PDB entry 8EUP | electron microscopy, 3.10 A resolution | chains 1 and F of the 40 polymer chains in the assembly

[Chain 1]
Molecule: 3497-nt RNA strand
Organism: Schizosaccharomyces pombe
Sequence (3497 nucleotides; row label = number of the first residue in the row):
     1 AUUUGACCUC AAAUCAGGUA GGACUACGCG CUGAACUUAA GCAUAUCAAU AAGCGCAGGA
    61 AAAGAAAAUA ACCAUGAUUC CCUCAGUAAC GGCGAGUGAA GCGGGAAAAG CUCAAAUUUG
   121 AAAUCUGGCA ACAUUUCUUU UGUUGUCCGA GUUGUAAUUU CAAGAAGCUG CUUUGAGUGU
   181 AGACGAUCGG UCUAAGUUCC UUGGAACAGG ACGUCAGAGA GGGUGAGAAC CCCGUCUUUG
   241 GUCGAUUGGA UAUGCCAUAU AAAGCGCUUU CGAAGAGUCG AGUUGUUUGG GAAUGCAGCU
   301 CUAAAUGGGU GGUAAAUUUC AUCUAAAGCU AAAUAUUGGC GAGAGACCGA UAGCGAACAA
   361 GUAGAGUGAU CGAAAGAUGA AAAGAACUUU GAAAAGAGAG UUAAAUAGUA CGUGAAAUUG
   421 CUGAAAGGGA AGCAUUGGAA AUCAGUCUUA CCUGGGUGAG AUCAGUAGUC UCUUCGCGAG
   481 ACUAUGCACU CUGAACCUGU GGUAGGUCAG CAUCAGUUUU CGGGGGCGGA AAAAGAAUAA
   541 GGGAAGGUGG CUUUCCGGGU UCUGCCUGGG GAGUGUUUAU AGCCCUUGUU GUAAUACGUC
   601 CACUGGGGAC UGAGGACUGC GGCUUCGUGC CAAGGAUGCU GACAUAAUGG UUUUCAAUGG
   661 CCCGUCUUGA AACACGGACC AAGGAGUCUA GCAUCUAUGC GAGUGUUUGG GUGAUGAAAA
   721 CCCAUCCGCG AAAUGAAAGU GAAUGCAGGU GGGAACGCCC UUGUGGCGUG CACCAUCGAC
   781 CGACCCGGAA GUUUGUCAAU GGAAGGGUUU GAGUAAGAGC AUAGCUGUUG GGACCCGAAA
   841 GAUGGUGAAC UAUGCCUGAA UAGGGUGAAG CCAGAGGAAA CUCUGGUGGA GGCUCGUAGA
   901 GAUUCUGACG UGCAAAUCGA UCUUCAAAUU UGGGUAUAGG GGCGAAAGAC UAAUCGAACC
   961 AUCUAGUAGC UGGUUCCUGC CGAAGUUUCC CUCAGGAUAG CAGAAACUCA GAUCAGUUUU
  1021 AUGAGGUAAA GCGAAUGAUU AGAGGUCUUG GGGAAGGAAU UUCCUCAACC UAUUCUCAAA
  1081 CUUUAAAUAU GUAAGACGCC CUUGUCGCUU AAUUGGACGU GGGCCAUCGA AUGAGAGUUU
  1141 CUAGUGGGCC AUUUUUGGUA AGCAGAACUG GCGAUGCGGG AUGAACCGAA CGUGAGGUUA
  1201 AGGUGCCGGA AUGUACGCUC AUCAGACACC AGAAAAGGUG UUAGUUCAUC UAGACAGCAG
  1261 GACGGUGGCC AUGGAAGUCG GAAUCCGCUA AGGAGUGUGU AACAACUCAC CUGCCGAAUG
  1321 AACUAGCCCU GAAAAUGGAU GGCGCUUAAG CGUACUACCC AUACCUCACC GUCUGGGUUA
  1381 GCUUUGAGAA GCUCAGACGA GUAGGCAGGC GUGGAGGUUU GUGACGAAGC CUUGGGCGUG
  1441 AGCCUGGGUC GAACAGCCUC UAGUGCAGAU CUUGGUGGAA GUAGCAAAUA UUCAAAUGAG
  1501 AACUUUGAAG ACUGAAGUGG GGAAAGGUUC CAUGUGAACA GCAGUUGGAC AUGGGUUAGU
  1561 CGAUCCUAAG AGAUAGGGAA GCUCCGUAUG AAAGUUGCAC GAUUUUUCGU GCCUCCUAUC
  1621 GAAAGGGAAU CCGGUUAAUA UUCCGGAACC AGAAGGUGGA AUCAACACGG CAACGUAAAU
  1681 GAAGUUGGAG ACGUCGGCGG GAGCCCUGGG AAGAGUUCUC UUUUCUUUUU AACAAACCAU
  1741 UGAACUACCC UGAAAUCGGU UUAUCCGGAG CUAGGGUAUG GUGUUUGGAA GAGUUCAGCG
  1801 CCUCAUGCUG AAUCCGGUGC GCUCUCGACG GCCCUUGAAA AUCCAACGGA AGAAUGGACC
  1861 UUCGGGUCCU UGUUUUCACA UCUGGUCGUA CUCAUAACCG CAGCAGGUCU CCAAGGUGAA
  1921 CAGCCUCUAG UUGAUAGAAC AAUGUAGAUA AGGGAAGUCG GCAAAAUGGA UCCGUAACUU
  1981 CGGGAUAAGG AUUGGCUCUA AGGGUUGGGU ACGUUGGGCC UUGGAACCUG AACGGUUGCU
  2041 GGACUGAGCG UGGACCGAUG UCUUUUCUCG CCUUUCGGGG UGAGAAGGGA UGUUGGACCU
  2101 GCUUGGACCU UGGCGGCCGG GAAGUCCUUG GUCGGGCUUU UCUCCUUCUC GGGGAUUAUG
  2161 CUCUUACUGG CGUACGUUUA ACAACCAACU UAGAACUGGU ACGGACAAGG GGAAUCUGAC
  2221 UGUCUAAUUA AAACAUAGCA UUGCGAUGGC CAGAAAGUGG UGUUGACGCA AUGUGAUUUC
  2281 UGCCCAGUGC UCUGAAUGUC AAAGUGAAGA AAUUCAACCA AGCGCGGGUA AACGGCGGGA
  2341 GUAACUAUGA CUCUCUUAAG GUAGCCAAAU GCCUCGUCAU CUAACUAGUG ACGCGCAUGA
  2401 AUGGAUUAAC GAGAUUCCCA CUGUCCCUAU CUACUAUCUA GCGAAACCAC AGCCUGGGGA
  2461 ACGGGCCAGG CAAAAUCAGC GGGGAAAGAA GACCCUGUUG AGCUUGACUC UAGUUUGACA
  2521 UUGUGAAGAG ACAUAGAGGG UGUAGGAUAA GUGGGAGUAU GUUUCGGCAU ACGCCGGUGA
  2581 AAUACCACUA CCUUUAUCGU UUCUUUACUU AAUCAAUGAA GCGGAAUUGG GAUUUAUUUC
  2641 CCAUAUUCUA GCGUUAAAGU UUCUUCGCGA ACUGAUCCGC GUUGAUGACA UUGUCAGGUG
  2701 GGGAGUUUGG CUGGGGCGGC ACAUCUGUUA AAAGAUAACG CAGGUGUCCU AAGGGGGACU
  2761 CAUCGAGAAC AGAAAUCUCG AGUAGAAUAA AAGGGUAAAA GUCCCCUUGA UUUUGAUUUU
  2821 CAGUGUGAAU ACAAACCAUG AAAGUGUGGC CUAUCGAUCC UUUGUUCCCU CGAAAUUUGA
  2881 GGACAGAGGU GCCAGAAAAG UUACCACAGG GAUAACUGGC UUGUGGCAGC CAAGCGUUCA
  2941 UAGCGACGUU GCUUUUUGAU UCUUCGAUGU CGGCUCUUCC UAUCAUACCG AAGCAGAAUU
  3001 CGGUAAGCGU UGGAUUGUUC ACCCACUAAU AGGGAACGUG AGCUGGGUUU AGACCGUCGU
  3061 GAGACAGGUU AGUUUUACCC UACUGAUGAA GUGUCGUCGC AAUGGUAAUU CAACUUAGUA
  3121 CGAGAGGAAC CGUUGAUUCA GAUCAUUGGU AUUUGCGGCU GCCUGACAAG GCAAUGCCGC
  3181 GGAGCUAUCA UCUGCCGGAU AACGGCUGAA CGCCUCUAAG CCAGAAUCCG UGCCAGAAAG
  3241 CGACGAUUUU UUGGUCCGCA UGAUUUAUAU GUAUAAAAAU AGAGGUAGGA CUUGUUCCUA
  3301 CUCUCCUGUA UCGUAGAAGA UGGGCGAUGG UUGAUGAAAC GGAAGUGUUU UAUUGACUUG
  3361 UCCAUGAAAU UCCAUUGAAA UCUUGUGCGG AAUCGAAUCC AUUGCAUACG ACUUUAAUGU
  3421 GGAACGGGGU AUUGUAAGCA GUAGAGUAGC CUUGUUGUUA CGAUCUGCUG AGAUUAAGCC
  3481 UUUGUUCCCA AGAUUUG
Not modelled in the structure: 1-2, 37-47, 92-95, 288-293, 313-318, 474-476, 552-573, 625-627, 733-747, 780-815, 848-956, 991-994, 1024-1089, 1095-1129, 1227-1234, 1250-1317, 1332-1340, 1486-1934, 1939-2436, 2474-3093, 3159-3176, 3249-3268, 3290-3297, 3376-3394, 3435-3470

[Chain F]
Name: 60S ribosomal protein L7-B
Organism: Schizosaccharomyces pombe
Reference sequence: P25457 (RL7B_SCHPO); residues 1-250 here = UniProt positions 1-250
Sequence (250 residues; row label = number of the first residue in the row):
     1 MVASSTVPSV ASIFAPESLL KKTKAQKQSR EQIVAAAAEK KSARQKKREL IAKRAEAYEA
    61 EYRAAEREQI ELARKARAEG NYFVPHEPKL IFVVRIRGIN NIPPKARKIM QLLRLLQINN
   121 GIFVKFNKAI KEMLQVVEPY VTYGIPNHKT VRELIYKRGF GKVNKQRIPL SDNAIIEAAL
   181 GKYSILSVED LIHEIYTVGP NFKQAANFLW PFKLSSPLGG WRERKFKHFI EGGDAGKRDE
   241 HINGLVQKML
Not modelled in the structure: 1-11

[Chain 1 / chain F interface]
Pairs across the interface (109; chain 1 residue first):
  U518(1) / Lys-157(F)  salt bridge to the phosphate
  U518(1) / Arg-158(F)  salt bridge to the phosphate
  U519(1) / Leu-218(F)  phosphate contact
  C527(1) / Arg-67(F)  hydrogen bond to the sugar
  C527(1) / Ile-70(F)  sugar contact
  G528(1) / Arg-67(F)  salt bridge to the phosphate
  G528(1) / Ile-70(F)  sugar contact
  G528(1) / Arg-74(F)  salt bridge to the phosphate
  G529(1) / Arg-74(F)  salt bridge to the phosphate
  G529(1) / Arg-77(F)  salt bridge to the phosphate
  A530(1) / Arg-77(F)  salt bridge to the phosphate
  A531(1) / Arg-74(F)  hydrogen bond to the base
  A531(1) / Arg-77(F)  salt bridge to the phosphate
  U599(1) / Asn-147(F)  phosphate contact
  C600(1) / Asn-147(F)  phosphate contact
  C600(1) / Lys-149(F)  phosphate contact
  C600(1) / Gln-247(F)  hydrogen bond to the phosphate
  C601(1) / Lys-149(F)  salt bridge to the phosphate
  A602(1) / Arg-152(F)  hydrogen bond to the base
  C620(1) / Arg-44(F)  salt bridge to the phosphate
  C620(1) / Asp-172(F)  hydrogen bond to the sugar
  G621(1) / Arg-44(F)  salt bridge to the phosphate
  G621(1) / Arg-48(F)  phosphate contact
  G622(1) / Arg-48(F)  salt bridge to the phosphate
  A1015(1) / Lys-108(F)  phosphate contact
  A1015(1) / Leu-112(F)  base contact
  G1016(1) / Pro-104(F)  base contact
  G1016(1) / Lys-108(F)  salt bridge to the phosphate
  U1017(1) / Lys-105(F)  salt bridge to the phosphate
  U1017(1) / Lys-108(F)  sugar contact
  U1017(1) / Ile-109(F)  sugar contact
  U1017(1) / Leu-112(F)  base contact
  U1018(1) / Lys-105(F)  salt bridge to the phosphate
  U1018(1) / Ala-129(F)  hydrogen bond to the sugar
  U1018(1) / Glu-132(F)  phosphate contact
  U1018(1) / Met-133(F)  sugar contact
  U1019(1) / Lys-128(F)  hydrogen bond to the sugar
  U1019(1) / Ala-129(F)  sugar contact
  U1019(1) / Glu-132(F)  phosphate contact
  U1020(1) / Lys-128(F)  sugar contact
  U1020(1) / Glu-132(F)  phosphate contact
  U1132(1) / Leu-112(F)  hydrogen bond to the sugar
  U1132(1) / Leu-113(F)  sugar contact
  U1132(1) / Lys-203(F)  salt bridge to the phosphate
  G1133(1) / Leu-112(F)  sugar contact
  G1133(1) / Arg-114(F)  salt bridge to the phosphate
  G1133(1) / Asn-207(F)  phosphate contact
  A1134(1) / Arg-114(F)  phosphate contact
  A1134(1) / Lys-162(F)  salt bridge to the phosphate
  A1134(1) / Asn-207(F)  hydrogen bond to the phosphate
  G1171(1) / Asn-101(F)  sugar contact
  G1188(1) / Arg-97(F)  salt bridge to the phosphate
  G1188(1) / Phe-226(F)  phosphate contact
  A1189(1) / Ile-96(F)  phosphate contact
  A1189(1) / Arg-97(F)  salt bridge to the phosphate
  A1189(1) / Gly-98(F)  phosphate contact
  A1189(1) / Asn-100(F)  hydrogen bond to the base
  A1189(1) / Asn-101(F)  base contact
  A1189(1) / Ile-118(F)  phosphate contact
  A1189(1) / Phe-226(F)  phosphate contact
  A1190(1) / Gly-98(F)  phosphate contact
  A1190(1) / Ile-99(F)  hydrogen bond to the phosphate
  A1190(1) / Asn-100(F)  hydrogen bond to the sugar
  A1190(1) / Ile-118(F)  phosphate contact
  G1197(1) / Ser-215(F)  hydrogen bond to the base
  U1198(1) / Ser-216(F)  hydrogen bond to the sugar
  U1198(1) / Pro-217(F)  hydrogen bond to the sugar
  U1198(1) / Leu-218(F)  sugar contact
  U1198(1) / Gly-219(F)  phosphate contact
  U1199(1) / Ser-216(F)  sugar contact
  U1199(1) / Pro-217(F)  phosphate contact
  U1199(1) / Gly-219(F)  hydrogen bond to the phosphate
  U1199(1) / Gly-220(F)  hydrogen bond to the phosphate
  U1199(1) / Trp-221(F)  sugar contact
  A1200(1) / Trp-221(F)  hydrogen bond to the phosphate
  A1200(1) / Arg-222(F)  phosphate contact
  A1200(1) / Lys-225(F)  phosphate contact
  A1200(1) / Phe-226(F)  sugar contact
  A1201(1) / Glu-223(F)  phosphate contact
  A1201(1) / Arg-224(F)  phosphate contact
  A1201(1) / Lys-225(F)  hydrogen bond to the phosphate
  G1202(1) / Arg-224(F)  salt bridge to the phosphate
  C1355(1) / Glu-223(F)  phosphate contact
  A1363(1) / Ile-118(F)  sugar contact
  A1363(1) / Ser-216(F)  base contact
  C1364(1) / Gln-117(F)  phosphate contact
  C1364(1) / Ile-118(F)  sugar contact
  C1364(1) / Asn-119(F)  sugar contact
  C1364(1) / Leu-214(F)  hydrogen bond to the sugar
  C1364(1) / Ser-215(F)  hydrogen bond to the base
  C1364(1) / Ser-216(F)  hydrogen bond to the base
  C1365(1) / Gln-117(F)  phosphate contact
  C1365(1) / Arg-158(F)  hydrogen bond to the sugar
  C1365(1) / Lys-213(F)  salt bridge to the phosphate
  C1365(1) / Leu-214(F)  sugar contact
  C1365(1) / Ser-215(F)  sugar contact
  U1366(1) / Arg-167(F)  salt bridge to the phosphate
  U1366(1) / Lys-213(F)  phosphate contact
  A1380(1) / Ser-18(F)  sugar contact
  A1380(1) / Lys-21(F)  base contact
  A1380(1) / Lys-22(F)  phosphate contact
  G1381(1) / Lys-22(F)  phosphate contact
  C1382(1) / Lys-22(F)  sugar contact
  C1382(1) / Gln-26(F)  hydrogen bond to the base
  A1395(1) / Gln-166(F)  hydrogen bond to the sugar
  A1395(1) / Ile-168(F)  sugar contact
  G1396(1) / Gln-166(F)  sugar contact
  G1396(1) / Arg-167(F)  sugar contact
  A1397(1) / Arg-167(F)  salt bridge to the phosphate
Interface residues without a listed pair, chain 1 (49 interface residues in all): U520, A1131, G1170, G1375, C1398
Interface residues without a listed pair, chain F (62 interface residues in all): Ala-25, Gln-111, Asn-127, His-148, Asn-164

[Summary]
49 residues of chain 1 face 62 of chain F across their interface, with 25 hydrogen bonds and 24 salt bridges.
Among the polar pairs are A531(1)/Arg-74(F), A602(1)/Arg-152(F) and A1189(1)/Asn-100(F).
Here chain 1 is a 3497-nt RNA strand and chain F is 60S ribosomal protein L7-B, both from Schizosaccharomyces
pombe. Entry 8EUP (Ytm1 associated 60S nascent ribosome State 1A) was determined by electron microscopy
together with 8ESQ, 8ESR, 8ETC, 8ETG, 8ETH, 8ETI and 3 further entries from the same study.
